Entry 9G9A (electron microscopy, 2.83 A resolution); this record covers chains C and H of the 9 polymer chains in the assembly.

Chain C:
Protein: CRISPR system Cms protein Csm2
Organism: Enterococcus italicus DSM 15952
Reference sequence: E6LHV6 (CSM2_ENTI1); residues 1-140 here = UniProt positions 1-140
Amino-acid sequence (140 residues; each row starts with the number of its first residue):
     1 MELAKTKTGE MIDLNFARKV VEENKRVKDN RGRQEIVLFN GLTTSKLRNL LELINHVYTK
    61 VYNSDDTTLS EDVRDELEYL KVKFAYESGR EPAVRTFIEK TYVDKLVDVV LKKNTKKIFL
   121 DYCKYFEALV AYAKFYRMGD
Unresolved in the structure: 1-14, 27-37, 65-69, 138-140

Chain H:
Protein: CRISPR system Cms protein Csm5
Organism: Enterococcus italicus DSM 15952
Reference sequence: E6LHV3 (CSM5_ENTI1); residue numbers follow UniProt; this construct covers 1-349
Amino-acid sequence (379 residues; numbered 1 to 379; the number before each row is that of its first residue):
     1 MIEKVYQVKL KVYGPVHIGS GKIIRKQEYI YDRRKSLAHI VDGPNLVKFL NKKGKFTAYL
    61 QYLNTTKERA DLYTFLRQEQ IDTNDWKTFV LYTERVNQGK IDMKDHNPYS RTSTNRRQVD
   121 KGMNDLHLFV RDGRGDLYIP GSSLKGALRT VLEGANQSAE AFHSLSISDS LPIDPKNLAI
   181 YQKIDINKEL KPMPLYRECV NVGTTVEFTM KINSDDWTIE KIEKQIQQAY LQYWNKWFVG
   241 MVTTPGGKAF IKGGGLPSVL HAKHRPTVLF LGGGTGFPSK TTHYLQKPKE QAQKDIFAIL
   301 QRRFRNVYGK MATVPKNVPM VLKGTVNDST NKWYQQGVCL LEFQPIGEAL EVLFQGPGGG
   361 WSHPQFEKGG GWSHPQFEK
Unresolved in the structure: 30-125, 154-157, 184-193, 217-379
Sequence notes: expression tag (350-379)

How chain C and chain H interact:
Pairs across the interface (6):
  Tyr79(C) with Glu28(H), hydrogen bond
  Tyr86(C) with Arg25(H), hydrogen bond (side chain-backbone); Lys26(H); Gln27(H), hydrogen bond; Glu28(H), hydrogen bond (side chain-backbone)
  Arg90(C) with Arg25(H)
Also at the interface, not in a pair above, chain C (4 interface residues in all): Arg48
Also at the interface, not in a pair above, chain H (6 interface residues in all): Gly21, Ile24

Summary:
Chain C and chain H form an interface of 4 and 6 residues respectively, with 4 hydrogen bonds. Among the polar
pairs are Tyr79(C)-Glu28(H), Tyr86(C)-Arg25(H) and Tyr86(C)-Gln27(H).
Chain C is CRISPR system Cms protein Csm2 and chain H is CRISPR system Cms protein Csm5, both from
Enterococcus italicus DSM 15952; the structure, CryoEM structure of Enterococcus italicus Csm-crRNA (3.2
complex), was determined by electron microscopy, deposited together with 9G9B, 9G9C, 9G9D, 9G9E, 9G9F, 9G9G
and 4 further entries.
